Entry 4DES (X-ray diffraction, 1.75 A resolution); this record covers chains A and B.

Chain A (and B):
Molecule: Transthyretin
Source organism: Homo sapiens
Notes: chain B of this document is another copy of the same molecule, construct and numbering; everything in this record applies to it too
Reference sequence: P02766 (TTHY_HUMAN); residues 10-125 here correspond to UniProt positions 30-145 (UniProt number = residue number + 20)
Sequence (116 residues; each row starts with the number of its first residue):
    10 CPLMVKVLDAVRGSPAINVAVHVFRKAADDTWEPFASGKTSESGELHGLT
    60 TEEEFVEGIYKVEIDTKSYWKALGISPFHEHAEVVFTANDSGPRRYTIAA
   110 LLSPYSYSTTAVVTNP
Ligand contacts: chrysin (57D): Lys15, Leu17, Thr106, Ala108, Ala109, Leu110, Ser117, Thr118, Thr119, Val121
UniProt features mapped onto this chain:
  - binding site (L-thyroxine): Lys15, Glu54, Ser117
  - modified residue: Cys10 (Sulfocysteine), Glu42 (4-carboxyglutamate), Ser52 (Phosphoserine)
  - glycosylation: Asn98 (N-linked (GlcNAc...) asparagine)
From the paper describing this entry:
  - binding site for chrysin: Lys15, Leu17, Ala108, Leu110, Ser117, Thr119
  - mutagenesis - V30M: decreased binding to chrysin

How chain A and chain B interact:
Pairs across the interface (53):
  Ile68(A) - Glu89(B)
  Lys70(A) - Glu92(B)  salt bridge
  Phe87(A) - Phe95(B)  hydrophobic
  Phe87(A) - Thr96(B)
  Phe87(A) - Tyr105(B)  hydrophobic
  Phe87(A) - Ile107(B)  hydrophobic
  Phe87(A) - Ala120(B)  hydrophobic
  Phe87(A) - Val122(B)  hydrophobic
  His88(A) - Val93(B)
  His88(A) - Val94(B)
  His88(A) - Thr118(B)
  Glu89(A) - Ile68(B)
  Glu89(A) - Val94(B)  hydrogen bond (backbone-backbone)
  Glu89(A) - Phe95(B)
  Glu89(A) - Thr96(B)  hydrogen bond
  His90(A) - Val94(B)
  Glu92(A) - Glu92(B)
  Glu92(A) - Val94(B)
  Glu92(A) - Tyr116(B)  hydrogen bond (backbone-side chain)
  Val93(A) - Phe87(B)  hydrophobic
  Val93(A) - His88(B)
  Val94(A) - His88(B)
  Val94(A) - Glu89(B)  hydrogen bond (backbone-backbone)
  Val94(A) - His90(B)
  Val94(A) - Glu92(B)
  Phe95(A) - Phe87(B)  hydrophobic
  Phe95(A) - Glu89(B)
  Thr96(A) - Lys76(B)
  Thr96(A) - Glu89(B)  hydrogen bond
  Tyr105(A) - Phe87(B)  hydrophobic
  Ile107(A) - Phe87(B)  hydrophobic
  Tyr114(A) - Thr119(B)  hydrogen bond (backbone-side chain)
  Tyr114(A) - Ala120(B)  hydrogen bond (backbone-backbone)
  Tyr114(A) - Val122(B)  hydrophobic
  Ser115(A) - Ser117(B)
  Ser115(A) - Thr118(B)  hydrogen bond (side chain-backbone)
  Ser115(A) - Thr119(B)  hydrogen bond
  Tyr116(A) - Glu92(B)  hydrogen bond (side chain-backbone)
  Tyr116(A) - Tyr116(B)  hydrophobic
  Tyr116(A) - Ser117(B)
  Tyr116(A) - Thr118(B)  hydrogen bond (backbone-backbone)
  Ser117(A) - Ser115(B)
  Ser117(A) - Tyr116(B)
  Ser117(A) - Ser117(B)
  Thr118(A) - His88(B)
  Thr118(A) - Ser115(B)  hydrogen bond (backbone-side chain)
  Thr118(A) - Tyr116(B)  hydrogen bond (backbone-backbone)
  Thr119(A) - Tyr114(B)  hydrogen bond (side chain-backbone)
  Thr119(A) - Ser115(B)  hydrogen bond
  Ala120(A) - Phe87(B)  hydrophobic
  Ala120(A) - Tyr114(B)  hydrogen bond (backbone-backbone)
  Val122(A) - Phe87(B)  hydrophobic
  Val122(A) - Tyr114(B)  hydrophobic
Interface residues without a listed pair, chain A (22 interface residues in all): Lys76
Interface residues without a listed pair, chain B (22 interface residues in all): Lys70

Summary:
Chain A and chain B each contribute 22 residues to their interface, with 16 hydrogen bonds and 1 salt bridge.
Polar pairs include Lys70(A)-Glu92(B), Glu89(A)-Thr96(B) and Glu92(A)-Tyr116(B). Ligands of chain A: chrysin.
From the paper: a binding site for chrysin at Lys15(A), Leu17(A) and Ala108(A) among others; V30M of chain A
reduces binding to chrysin.
Both chains are Transthyretin (Homo sapiens). Entry 4DES (Crystal Structure of the Wild Type TTR Binding
Chrysin (TTRwt:CHR)) was determined by X-ray diffraction together with 4DER, 4DET, 4DEU and 4DEW from the same
study.
